3MX4 - chains H and L of the 4 polymer chains in the assembly; structure by X-ray diffraction, 2.50 A resolution.

# Chain H
Name: Eco29kIR
Organism: Escherichia coli
Notes: EC 3.1.21.4
Reference sequence: Q46944 (Q46944_ECOLX); residue numbers follow UniProt; this construct covers 2-214
Chain sequence (235 residues; each row starts with the number of its first residue; numbers below 1 keep their minus sign (Met-20 is residue -20)):
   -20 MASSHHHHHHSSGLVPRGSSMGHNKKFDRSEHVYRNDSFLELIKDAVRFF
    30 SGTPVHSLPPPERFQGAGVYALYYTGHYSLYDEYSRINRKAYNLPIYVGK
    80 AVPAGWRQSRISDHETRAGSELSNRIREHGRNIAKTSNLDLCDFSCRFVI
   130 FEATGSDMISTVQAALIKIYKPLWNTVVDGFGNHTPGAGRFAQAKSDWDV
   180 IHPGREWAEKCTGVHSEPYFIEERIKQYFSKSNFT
Not modelled in the structure: -20 to 1, 211-214
Sequence notes: expression tag (-20 to 1); engineered mutation Lys69 (Leu in Q46944), Gln142 (Glu in Q46944)
From the paper describing this entry:
  - binding site for the 22-nt DNA strand: Arg86, Gly161 to Ser175
  - specificity-determining residues: Arg86, His163, Arg169
  - binding site for the 22-nt DNA strand: Arg86, His163, Arg169
  - catalytic residues: Tyr49, Arg104, His108, Gln142
  - catalytic residues: Tyr76, Asn154 (proposed by the authors, not directly observed)
  - mutagenesis - L69K: increased expression
  - binding site for the 22-nt DNA strand: Arg104
  - catalytic residues: Tyr49, Tyr76, Arg104, His108, Asn154 (by similarity / conservation)
  - mutagenesis - E142Q: abolished catalytic activity (citing earlier work)

# Chain L
Molecule: 22-nt DNA strand
Sequence (22 nucleotides; row label = number of the first residue in the row):
     1 GCGGCGGCCCGCGGGCCTCCCG

# Chain H / chain L interface
Pairs across the interface - 31 pairs, chain H then chain L:
  Tyr76(H) - DG13(L)  hydrogen bond to the phosphate
  Lys79(H) - DG13(L)  phosphate contact
  Lys79(H) - DG14(L)  salt bridge to the phosphate
  Ala80(H) - DG14(L)  phosphate contact
  Val81(H) - DG14(L)  hydrogen bond to the phosphate
  Ala83(H) - DG15(L)  phosphate contact
  Gly84(H) - DG15(L)  hydrogen bond to the phosphate
  Trp85(H) - DG14(L)  phosphate contact
  Trp85(H) - DG15(L)  hydrogen bond to the phosphate
  Arg86(H) - DG15(L)  hydrogen bond to the phosphate
  Arg86(H) - DC16(L)  salt bridge to the phosphate
  Arg89(H) - DC16(L)  phosphate contact
  Arg104(H) - DG13(L)  salt bridge to the phosphate
  Gln142(H) - DG13(L)  hydrogen bond to the phosphate
  Asn154(H) - DC12(L)  phosphate contact
  Asp158(H) - DG11(L)  sugar contact
  Asp158(H) - DC12(L)  phosphate contact
  Gly159(H) - DG11(L)  phosphate contact
  Gly159(H) - DC12(L)  hydrogen bond to the phosphate
  Phe160(H) - DC12(L)  phosphate contact
  Gly161(H) - DC12(L)  hydrogen bond to the phosphate
  Gly161(H) - DG13(L)  base contact
  Asn162(H) - DG11(L)  phosphate contact
  Asn162(H) - DC12(L)  base contact
  Asn162(H) - DG13(L)  base contact
  His163(H) - DG13(L)  hydrogen bond to the base
  His163(H) - DG14(L)  hydrogen bond to the base
  Arg169(H) - DC12(L)  base contact
  Gln172(H) - DC10(L)  phosphate contact
  Ala173(H) - DC10(L)  hydrogen bond to the phosphate
  Ser175(H) - DG11(L)  phosphate contact
Also at the interface, not in a pair above, chain H (27 interface residues in all): Tyr49, Gly78, Pro82, Trp153, Thr164

# In short
27 residues of chain H and 7 residues of chain L are in contact, with 11 hydrogen bonds and 3 salt bridges.
Among the polar pairs are His163(H)-DG13(L), His163(H)-DG14(L) and Tyr76(H)-DG13(L). The paper reports
catalytic residues Tyr49(H), Arg104(H) and His108(H) among others; L69K of chain H increases expression.
Here chain H is Eco29kIR (Escherichia coli) and chain L is a 22-nt DNA strand. Entry 3MX4 (DNA binding and
cleavage by the GIY-YIG endonuclease R.Eco29KI inactive variant E142Q) was determined by X-ray diffraction,
deposited together with 3NIC.
